Entry 2CM4 (X-ray diffraction, 1.90 A resolution); this record covers chain A.

Chain A:
Name: Complement inhibitor
Organism: Ornithodoros moubata
UniProt: Q5YD59 (Q5YD59_ORNMO); residue numbers follow UniProt; this construct covers 19-168
Chain sequence (150 residues; numbered 19 to 168; the number before each row is that of its first residue):
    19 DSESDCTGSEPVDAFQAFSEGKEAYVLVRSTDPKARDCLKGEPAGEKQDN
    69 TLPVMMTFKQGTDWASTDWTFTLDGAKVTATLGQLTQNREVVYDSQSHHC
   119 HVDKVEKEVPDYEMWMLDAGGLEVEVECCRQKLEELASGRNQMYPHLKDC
Unresolved in the structure: 19-23
Sequence notes: engineered mutation Q78 (Asn in Q5YD59), Q102 (Asn in Q5YD59)
Disulfides: C24-C146, C56-C168, C118-C147
Residues lining bound ligands: ricinoleic acid (RCL): F36, E41, Y43, R54, L57, G59, E60, P61, L70, V72, M74, F76, T85, W87, F89, V96, A98, Q105, R107, H119, D121, E131, W133
Reported in the primary citation:
  - binding site for ricinoleic acid: F36, R54, L57, G59, V72, M74, F76, T85, W87, F89, R107, H119, D121, W133

In short:
Bound to chain A: ricinoleic acid. The paper reports a binding site for ricinoleic acid at F36, R54 and L57
among others.
Chain A is Complement inhibitor (Ornithodoros moubata); the structure, The complement inhibitor OmCI in
complex with ricinoleic acid, was determined by X-ray diffraction together with 2CM9 from the same study.
